Entry 1YC7 (X-ray diffraction, 1.60 A resolution); this record covers chain A.

Chain A:
Name: anti-VSG immunoglobulin heavy chain variable domain cAbAn33
Organism: Camelus dromedarius
Notes: fragment: cAbAn33
Sequence (124 residues; numbered 1 to 124; the number before each row is that of its first residue):
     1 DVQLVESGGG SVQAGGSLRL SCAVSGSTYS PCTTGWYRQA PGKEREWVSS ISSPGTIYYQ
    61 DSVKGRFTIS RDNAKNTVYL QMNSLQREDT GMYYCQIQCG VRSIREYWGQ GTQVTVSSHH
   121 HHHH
Disordered / not traced: 1, 118-124
Differences from the reference sequence: expression tag (119-124)
Disulfide bonds: Cys22-Cys95, Cys32-Cys99

Summary:
Chain A is anti-VSG immunoglobulin heavy chain variable domain cAbAn33 (Camelus dromedarius); the structure,
cAbAn33 VHH fragment against VSG, was determined by X-ray diffraction together with 1YC8 and 1YZZ from the
same study.
